Entry 2O1G (X-ray diffraction, 1.71 A resolution); this record covers chain A.

# Chain A
Molecule: ABO glycosyltransferase
Organism: Homo sapiens
UniProtKB: Q70V27 (Q70V27_HUMAN); residues 64-354 here correspond to UniProt positions 54-344 (UniProt number = residue number - 10)
Sequence (297 residues; numbered 58 to 354; the number before each row is that of its first residue):
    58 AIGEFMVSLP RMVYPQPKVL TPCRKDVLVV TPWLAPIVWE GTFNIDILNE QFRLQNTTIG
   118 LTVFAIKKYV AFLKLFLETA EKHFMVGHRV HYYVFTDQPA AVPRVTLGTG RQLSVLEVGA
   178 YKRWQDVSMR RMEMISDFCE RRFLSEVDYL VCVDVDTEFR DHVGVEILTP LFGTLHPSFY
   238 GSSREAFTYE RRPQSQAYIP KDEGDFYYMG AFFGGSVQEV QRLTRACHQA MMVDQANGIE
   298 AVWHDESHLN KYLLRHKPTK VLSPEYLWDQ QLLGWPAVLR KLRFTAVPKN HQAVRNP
Disordered / not traced: 58-61, 176-195, 346-354
Sequence notes: cloning artifact (58-63); engineered mutation Thr214 (Met204 in Q70V27)
Ion coordination: Hg2+ site 1: Cys80, Gly98; Hg2+ site 2: Thr119, Cys209; Hg2+ site 3 near Met288 (its only coordinating residue here); Hg2+ site 4 near His305 (its only coordinating residue here)

# Overview
Cys80 and Gly98 coordinate Hg2+ site 1. Thr119 and Cys209 coordinate Hg2+ site 2.
Chain A is ABO glycosyltransferase (Homo sapiens); the structure, Natural occurring mutant of Human ABO(H)
Galactosyltransferase: GTB/M214T, was determined by X-ray diffraction, deposited together with 2O1F and 2O1H.
